4U84 - chain A; structure by X-ray diffraction, 1.78 A resolution.

# Chain A
Molecule: Peptidyl-prolyl cis-trans isomerase NIMA-interacting 1
Source organism: Homo sapiens
Notes: EC 5.2.1.8
Reference sequence: Q13526 (PIN1_HUMAN); numbering as in UniProt (aligned over 1-163)
Amino-acid sequence (181 residues; numbered -17 to 163; the number before each row is that of its first residue; numbers below 1 keep their minus sign (His-17 is residue -17)):
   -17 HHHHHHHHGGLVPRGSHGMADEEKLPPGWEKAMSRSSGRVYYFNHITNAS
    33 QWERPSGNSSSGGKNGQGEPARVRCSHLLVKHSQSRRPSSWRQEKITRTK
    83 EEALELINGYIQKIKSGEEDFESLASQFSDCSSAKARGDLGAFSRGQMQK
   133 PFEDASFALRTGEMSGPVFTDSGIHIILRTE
Not modelled in the structure: -17 to 6, 39-50
Sequence notes: expression tag (-17 to 0); conflict Ala14 (Arg in Q13526)
Modified positions: Cys113 (S-hydroxycysteine; CSO)
From the paper describing this entry:
  - post-translational modification sites: Cys113
  - catalytic residues: Cys113 (citing earlier work)
  - mutagenesis - C113A: abolished catalytic activity on pT231-tau
  - mutagenesis - C113A: decreased growth in response to hypoxia treatment

# Overview
From the paper: the catalytic residue Cys113; C113A abolishes catalytic activity on pT231-tau.
Chain A is Peptidyl-prolyl cis-trans isomerase NIMA-interacting 1 (Homo sapiens); the structure, Human Pin1
with S-hydroxyl-cysteine 113, was determined by X-ray diffraction together with 4U85 and 4U86 from the same
study.
